Entry 1WL5 (X-ray diffraction, 2.26 A resolution); this record covers chain A.

[Chain A]
Protein: acetyl-Coenzyme A acetyltransferase 2
From: Homo sapiens
Notes: EC 2.3.1.9
UniProtKB: Q9BWD1 (THIC_HUMAN); residues 1-397 here = UniProt positions 1-397
Chain sequence (397 residues; each row starts with the number of its first residue):
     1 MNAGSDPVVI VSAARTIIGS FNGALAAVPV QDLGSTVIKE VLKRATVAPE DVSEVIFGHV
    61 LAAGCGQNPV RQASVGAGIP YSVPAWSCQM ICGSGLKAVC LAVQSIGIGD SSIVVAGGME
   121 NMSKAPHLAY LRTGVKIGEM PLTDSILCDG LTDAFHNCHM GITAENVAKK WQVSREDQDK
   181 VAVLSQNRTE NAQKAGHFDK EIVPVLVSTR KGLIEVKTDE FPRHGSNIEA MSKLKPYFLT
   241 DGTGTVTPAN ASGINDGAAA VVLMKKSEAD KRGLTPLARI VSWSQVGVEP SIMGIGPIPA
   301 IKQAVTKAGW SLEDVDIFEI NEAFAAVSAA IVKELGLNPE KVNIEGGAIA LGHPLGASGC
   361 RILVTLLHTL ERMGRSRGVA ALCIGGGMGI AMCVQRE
Unresolved in the structure: 1-3
Construct notes: modified residue (92); conflict Lys169 (Thr in Q9BWD1), Val262 (Ala in Q9BWD1)
Modified / non-standard residues: Cys92 (s-hydroxycysteine; CSO)
Swiss-Prot annotation at these positions:
  - active site: Cys92 (Acyl-thioester intermediate), Cys383 (Proton donor/acceptor)
  - binding site (CoA): Arg223, Ser226, Ser252
  - site: His353 (Increases nucleophilicity of active site Cys)
  - modified residue: Met1 (N-acetylmethionine), Lys200 (N6-acetyllysine), Lys233 (N6-acetyllysine), Lys235 (N6-acetyllysine)

[Overview]
UniProt lists active-site residues Cys92 and Cys383 and 3 CoA-binding residues.
Chain A is acetyl-Coenzyme A acetyltransferase 2 (Homo sapiens); the structure, Human cytosolic
acetoacetyl-CoA thiolase, was determined by X-ray diffraction (same publication as 1WL4).
